Entry 3ZOW (X-ray diffraction, 2.35 A resolution); this record covers chain A.

Chain A:
Name: Cytochrome C-552
Organism: Nitrosomonas europaea
Notes: EC 1.7.2.2
UniProtKB: P95339 (CY552_NITEU); residues 1-81 here correspond to UniProt positions 23-103 (UniProt number = residue number + 22)
Sequence (81 residues; each row starts with the number of its first residue):
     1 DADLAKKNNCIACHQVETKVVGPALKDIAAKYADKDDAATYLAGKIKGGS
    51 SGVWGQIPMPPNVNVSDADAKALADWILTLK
Glycans and other covalent adducts: heme c (HEC) linked to Cys10
Metal / ion sites: heme c Fe: His14, Met59
Residues lining bound ligands: heme c (HEC): Asn8, Asn9, Cys13, His14, Val21, Gly22, Pro23, Ile28, Tyr32, Tyr41, Leu42, Lys45, Ile46, Ser50, Ser51, Gly52, Val53, Trp54, Gly55, Ile57, Pro58, Met59, Pro60, Asn62, Val65, Leu73, Ile77
Swiss-Prot annotation at these positions:
  - binding site (heme c): Cys10, Cys13, His14, Met59

In short:
Covalently linked heme c: at Cys10. The heme c Fe site is built by His14 and Met59. Curated annotation
(UniProt) lists 4 heme c-binding residues.
Chain A is Cytochrome C-552 (Nitrosomonas europaea); the structure, Crystal Structure of Wild Type
Nitrosomonas europaea Cytochrome c552, was determined by X-ray diffraction, deposited together with 3ZOX, 3ZOY
and 4JCG.
